PDB entry 5UZ4 | electron microscopy, 5.80 A resolution (low resolution: residue-level contacts below are approximate; hydrogen-bond / salt-bridge calls are withheld) | chains A and G of the 21 polymer chains in the assembly

[Chain A]
Molecule: 16S ribosomal RNA
Source organism: Escherichia coli
Sequence (1527 nucleotides; row label = number of the first residue in the row):
     6 GAAGAGUUUG AUCAUGGCUC AGAUUGAACG CUGGCGGCAG GCCUAACACA UGCAAGUCGA
    66 ACGGUAACAG GAAGAAGCUU GCUUCUUUGC UGACGAGUGG CGGACGGGUG AGUAAUGUCU
   126 GGGAAACUGC CUGAUGGAGG GGGAUAACUA CUGGAAACGG UAGCUAAUAC CGCAUAACGU
   186 CGCAAGACCA AAGAGGGGGA CCUUCGGGCC UCUUGCCAUC GGAUGUGCCC AGAUGGGAUU
   246 AGCUAGUAGG UGGGGUAACG GCUCACCUAG GCGACGAUCC CUAGCUGGUC UGAGAGGAUG
   306 ACCAGCCACA CUGGAACUGA GACACGGUCC AGACUCCUAC GGGAGGCAGC AGUGGGGAAU
   366 AUUGCACAAU GGGCGCAAGC CUGAUGCAGC CAUGCCGCGU GUAUGAAGAA GGCCUUCGGG
   426 UUGUAAAGUA CUUUCAGCGG GGAGGAAGGG AGUAAAGUUA AUACCUUUGC UCAUUGACGU
   486 UACCCGCAGA AGAAGCACCG GCUAACUCCG UGCCAGCAGC CGCGGUAAUA CGGAGGGUGC
   546 AAGCGUUAAU CGGAAUUACU GGGCGUAAAG CGCACGCAGG CGGUUUGUUA AGUCAGAUGU
   606 GAAAUCCCCG GGCUCAACCU GGGAACUGCA UCUGAUACUA GCAAGCUUGA GUCUCGUAGA
   666 GGGGGGUAGA AUUCCAGGUG UAGCGGUGAA AUGCGUAGAG AUCUGGAGGA AUACCGGUGG
   726 CGAAGGCGGC CCCCUGGACG AAGACUGACG CUCAGGUGCG AAAGCGUGGG GAGCAAACAG
   786 GAUUAGAUAC CCUGGUAGUC CACGCCGUAA ACGAUGUCGA CUUGGAGGUU GUGCCCUUGA
   846 GGCGUGGCUU CCGGAGCUAA CGCGUUAAGU CGACCGCCUG GGGAGUACGG CCGCAAGGUU
   906 AAAACUCAAA UGAAUUGACG GGGGCCCGCA CAAGCGGUGG AGCAUGUGGU UUAAUUCGAU
   966 GCAACGCGAA GAACCUUACC UGGUCUUGAC AUCCACGGAA GUUUUCAGAG AUGAGAAUGU
  1026 GCCUUCGGGA ACCGUGAGAC AGGUGCUGCA UGGCUGUCGU CAGCUCGUGU UGUGAAAUGU
  1086 UGGGUUAAGU CCCGCAACGA GCGCAACCCU UAUCCUUUGU UGCCAGCGGU CCGGCCGGGA
  1146 ACUCAAAGGA GACUGCCAGU GAUAAACUGG AGGAAGGUGG GGAUGACGUC AAGUCAUCAU
  1206 GGCCCUUACG ACCAGGGCUA CACACGUGCU ACAAUGGCGC AUACAAAGAG AAGCGACCUC
  1266 GCGAGAGCAA GCGGACCUCA UAAAGUGCGU CGUAGUCCGG AUUGGAGUCU GCAACUCGAC
  1326 UCCAUGAAGU CGGAAUCGCU AGUAAUCGUG GAUCAGAAUG CCACGGUGAA UACGUUCCCG
  1386 GGCCUUGUAC ACACCGCCCG UCACACCAUG GGAGUGGGUU GCAAAAGAAG UAGGUAGCUU
  1446 AACCUUCGGG AGGGCGCUUA CCACUUUGUG AUUCAUGACU GGGGUGAAGU CGUAACAAGG
  1506 UAACCGUAGG GGAACCUGCG GUUGGAU
Differences from the reference sequence: conflict A645 (G61656 in 1095872043)
Glycans and other covalent adducts: covalent link G31-C48, A65-C381, G258-C269, G447-C488, G774-C806, G1222-C1322, G1356-C1367; covalent link U49-U365, U1091-U1095, G1419-U1481; covalent link G61-G107, A66-G104, A71-G100, C770-G809, A780-G803, A790-G1497, A1000-G1041, U1085-G1094, A1117-G1156, U1118-G1156, A1213-G1215, A1256-G1278, U1264-G1272, C1443-G1459, U1445-G1457; covalent link G257-A270, G714-A777, A715-A777, G812-A901, G927-A1503, G976-A1362, A1261-A1275

[Chain G]
Name: 30S ribosomal protein S7
Source organism: Escherichia coli
UniProt: P02359 (RS7_ECOLI); residues 0-178 here correspond to UniProt positions 1-179 (UniProt number = residue number + 1)
Chain sequence (179 residues; each row starts with the number of its first residue; numbering starts at 0):
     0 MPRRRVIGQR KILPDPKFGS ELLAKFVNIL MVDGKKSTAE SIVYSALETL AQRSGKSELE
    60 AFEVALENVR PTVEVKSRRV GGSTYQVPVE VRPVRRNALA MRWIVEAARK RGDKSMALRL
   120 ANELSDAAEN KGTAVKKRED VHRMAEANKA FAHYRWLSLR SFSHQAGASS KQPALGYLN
Unresolved in the structure: 0-2, 152-178

[Chain A / chain G interface]
Pairs across the interface (68):
  C931(A) - Arg3(G)
  C932(A) - Arg3(G)
  G933(A) - Arg3(G)
  A937(A) - Ser76(G)
  A938(A) - Lys75(G)
  A938(A) - Arg94(G)
  G939(A) - Arg94(G)
  G939(A) - Arg101(G)
  G941(A) - Val31(G)
  A1092(A) - Arg4(G)
  C1172(A) - Arg4(G)
  U1173(A) - Arg4(G)
  G1182(A) - Arg4(G)
  A1239(A) - Lys113(G)
  A1239(A) - Ser114(G)
  A1239(A) - Met115(G)
  A1239(A) - Arg118(G)
  U1240(A) - Leu29(G)
  U1240(A) - Ile41(G)
  U1240(A) - Ser114(G)
  U1240(A) - Met115(G)
  G1241(A) - Lys34(G)
  A1289(A) - Lys34(G)
  G1290(A) - Lys34(G)
  G1290(A) - Ser36(G)
  U1291(A) - Ser36(G)
  U1291(A) - Thr37(G)
  G1297(A) - Lys113(G)
  U1298(A) - Gly111(G)
  U1298(A) - Asp112(G)
  U1298(A) - Lys113(G)
  U1298(A) - Ser114(G)
  U1335(A) - Lys109(G)
  C1336(A) - Arg108(G)
  A1350(A) - Asp32(G)
  A1350(A) - Gly33(G)
  U1351(A) - Asp32(G)
  U1351(A) - Lys34(G)
  U1372(A) - Gly33(G)
  G1373(A) - Met30(G)
  G1373(A) - Gly33(G)
  G1373(A) - Lys35(G)
  A1374(A) - Leu12(G)
  A1374(A) - Asn27(G)
  A1374(A) - Met30(G)
  A1374(A) - Lys35(G)
  A1375(A) - Lys24(G)
  A1375(A) - Asn27(G)
  A1375(A) - Ile28(G)
  A1375(A) - Arg101(G)
  U1376(A) - Gln8(G)
  U1376(A) - Lys24(G)
  U1376(A) - Arg94(G)
  U1376(A) - Arg101(G)
  A1377(A) - Ile6(G)
  A1377(A) - Gln8(G)
  A1377(A) - Arg9(G)
  A1377(A) - Arg91(G)
  A1377(A) - Val93(G)
  A1377(A) - Arg94(G)
  C1378(A) - Ile6(G)
  C1378(A) - Lys75(G)
  C1378(A) - Arg91(G)
  G1379(A) - Arg77(G)
  U1380(A) - Arg77(G)
  U1381(A) - Arg77(G)
  U1381(A) - Arg78(G)
  C1382(A) - Arg78(G)
Other interface residues (no listed pair), chain A (39 interface residues in all): C940, U1091, A1238, A1346, G1347
Other interface residues (no listed pair), chain G (41 interface residues in all): Val5, Gly7, Lys10, Ala97, Glu105, Ala116

[Summary]
Chain A and chain G form an interface of 39 and 41 residues respectively.
Here chain A is 16S ribosomal RNA and chain G is 30S ribosomal protein S7, both from Escherichia coli. Entry
5UZ4 (The cryo-EM structure of YjeQ bound to the 30S subunit suggests a fidelity checkpoint function for ...)
was determined by electron microscopy.
